5N61 - chains B and T of the 21 polymer chains in the assembly; structure by electron microscopy, 3.40 A resolution.

== Chain B ==
Protein: DNA-directed RNA polymerase I subunit RPA135
From: Saccharomyces cerevisiae (strain ATCC 204508 / S288c)
Notes: EC 2.7.7.6
UniProt: P22138 (RPA2_YEAST); numbering as in UniProt (aligned over 1-1203)
Sequence (1203 residues; each row starts with the number of its first residue):
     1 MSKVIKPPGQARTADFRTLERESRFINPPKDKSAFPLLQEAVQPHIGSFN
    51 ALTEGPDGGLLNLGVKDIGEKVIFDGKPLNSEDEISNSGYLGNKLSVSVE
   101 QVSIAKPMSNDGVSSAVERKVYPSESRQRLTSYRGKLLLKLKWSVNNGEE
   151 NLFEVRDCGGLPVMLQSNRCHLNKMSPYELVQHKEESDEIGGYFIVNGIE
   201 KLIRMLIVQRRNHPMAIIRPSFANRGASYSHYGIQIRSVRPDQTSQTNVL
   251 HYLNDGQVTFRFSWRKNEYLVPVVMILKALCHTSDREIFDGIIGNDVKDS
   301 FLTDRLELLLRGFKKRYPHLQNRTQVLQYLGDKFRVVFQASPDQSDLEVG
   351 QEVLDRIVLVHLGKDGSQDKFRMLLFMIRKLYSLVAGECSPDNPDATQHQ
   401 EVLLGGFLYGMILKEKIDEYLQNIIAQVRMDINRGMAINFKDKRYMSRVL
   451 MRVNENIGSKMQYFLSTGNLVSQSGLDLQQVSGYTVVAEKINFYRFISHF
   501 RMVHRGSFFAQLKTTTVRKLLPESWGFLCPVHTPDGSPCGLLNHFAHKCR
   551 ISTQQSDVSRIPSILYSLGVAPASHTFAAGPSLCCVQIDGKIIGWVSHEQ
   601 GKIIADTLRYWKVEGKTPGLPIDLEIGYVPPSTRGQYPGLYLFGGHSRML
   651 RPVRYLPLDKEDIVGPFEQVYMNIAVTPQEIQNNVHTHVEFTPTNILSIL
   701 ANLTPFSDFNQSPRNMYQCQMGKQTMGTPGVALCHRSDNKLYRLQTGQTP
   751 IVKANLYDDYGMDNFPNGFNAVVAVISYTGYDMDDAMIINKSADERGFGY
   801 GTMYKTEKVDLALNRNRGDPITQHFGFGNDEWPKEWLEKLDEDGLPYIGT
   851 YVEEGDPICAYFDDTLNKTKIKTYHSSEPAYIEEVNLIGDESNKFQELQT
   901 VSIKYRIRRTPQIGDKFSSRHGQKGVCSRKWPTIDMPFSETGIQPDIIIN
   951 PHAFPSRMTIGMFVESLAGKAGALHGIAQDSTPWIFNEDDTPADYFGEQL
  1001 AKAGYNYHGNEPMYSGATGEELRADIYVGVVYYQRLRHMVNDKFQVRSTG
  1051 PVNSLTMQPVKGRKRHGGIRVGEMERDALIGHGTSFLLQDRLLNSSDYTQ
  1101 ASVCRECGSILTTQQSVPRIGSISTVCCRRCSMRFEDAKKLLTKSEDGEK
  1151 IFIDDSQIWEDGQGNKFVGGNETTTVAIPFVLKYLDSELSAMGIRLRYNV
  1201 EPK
Disordered / not traced: 1-12, 82-86, 1142-1150
UniProt features mapped onto this chain:
  - zinc finger: Cys-1104 to Cys-1131 (C4-type)
  - modified residue: Ser-2 (N-acetylserine), Ser-81 (Phosphoserine), Ser-1156 (Phosphoserine)
  - mutagenesis: Cys-1104 (C1104A: No effect; when associated with A-1107; A-1128 and A-1131), Cys-1107 (C1107A: Lethal. Abolishes recruitment of RPA1 to Pol I. No effect; when associated with A-1104; A-1128 and A-1131), Cys-1127 (C1127R: Responsible of suppression of RPA190-5 and RPA190-1 mutations), Cys-1128 (C1128A: No effect; when associated with A-1104; A-1107 and A-1131), Cys-1131 (C1131A: No effect; when associated with A-1104; A-1107 and A-1128)
Ion coordination: Zn2+: Cys-1104, Cys-1107, Cys-1128, Cys-1131

== Chain T ==
Molecule: template DNA
Sequence (47 nucleotides; each row starts with the number of its first residue; note: 2 numbers in that range are skipped by the numbering (no residue carries them; nothing is unmodelled there)):
     2 TTGTCTTCAACTGCTTTCGCG
    25 NNNNNATGCATGCATGCATGCATGCA
Disordered / not traced: 25-29, 50
Modified residues: DN (unknown 2'-deoxynucleotide) at position 25, DN (unknown 2'-deoxynucleotide) at position 26, DN (unknown 2'-deoxynucleotide) at position 27, DN (unknown 2'-deoxynucleotide) at position 28, DN (unknown 2'-deoxynucleotide) at position 29

== Interface between chain B and chain T ==
Residue-residue contacts (23):
  Val-113(B) / DT39(T)  phosphate contact
  Val-113(B) / DG40(T)  phosphate contact
  Ser-114(B) / DG40(T)  phosphate contact
  Asn-423(B) / DC33(T)  phosphate contact
  Asn-454(B) / DG32(T)  sugar contact
  Asn-454(B) / DC33(T)  phosphate contact
  Lys-460(B) / DG32(T)  salt bridge to the phosphate
  Tyr-463(B) / DT31(T)  hydrogen bond to the phosphate
  Asn-893(B) / DT39(T)  hydrogen bond to the phosphate
  Phe-895(B) / DT39(T)  phosphate contact
  Lys-1061(B) / DG20(T)  sugar contact
  Lys-1061(B) / DC21(T)  salt bridge to the phosphate
  Gly-1062(B) / DC21(T)  phosphate contact
  Arg-1063(B) / DG20(T)  hydrogen bond to the phosphate
  Arg-1063(B) / DC21(T)  hydrogen bond to the phosphate
  Arg-1063(B) / DG22(T)  salt bridge to the phosphate
  Lys-1064(B) / DC21(T)  phosphate contact
  Arg-1070(B) / DC19(T)  salt bridge to the phosphate
  Arg-1070(B) / DG20(T)  phosphate contact
  Val-1071(B) / DC19(T)  phosphate contact
  Met-1074(B) / DT18(T)  sugar contact
  Glu-1075(B) / DT18(T)  phosphate contact
  Glu-1075(B) / DC19(T)  phosphate contact
Other interface residues (no listed pair), chain B (18 interface residues in all): Arg-452, Ser-892
Other interface residues (no listed pair), chain T (14 interface residues in all): DT17, DA30, DA34, DA38

== In short ==
18 residues of chain B face 14 of chain T across their interface; the contacts include 4 hydrogen bonds and 4
salt bridges. Polar contacts include Tyr-463(B)/DT31(T), Asn-893(B)/DT39(T) and Arg-1063(B)/DG20(T). UniProt
lists 5 mutagenesis sites on chain B.
Here chain B is DNA-directed RNA polymerase I subunit RPA135 (Saccharomyces cerevisiae (strain ATCC 204508 /
S288c)) and chain T is template DNA. Entry 5N61 (RNA polymerase I initially transcribing complex) was
determined by electron microscopy together with 5O7X, 5N5Y, 5N5Z and 5N60 from the same study.
